PDB entry 5U0L | X-ray diffraction, 2.29 A resolution | chains A and B

Chain A (and B):
Protein: N-succinylglutamate 5-semialdehyde dehydrogenase
Organism: Marinobacter hydrocarbonoclasticus (strain ATCC 700491 / DSM 11845 / VT8)
Notes: EC 1.2.1.71; chain B of this document is another copy of the same molecule, construct and numbering; everything in this record applies to it too
UniProtKB: A1U5W8 (ASTD_MARHV); residues 2-491 here = UniProt positions 2-491
Chain sequence (497 residues; numbered -5 to 491; the number before each row is that of its first residue; numbers below 1 keep their minus sign (Met-5 is residue -5)):
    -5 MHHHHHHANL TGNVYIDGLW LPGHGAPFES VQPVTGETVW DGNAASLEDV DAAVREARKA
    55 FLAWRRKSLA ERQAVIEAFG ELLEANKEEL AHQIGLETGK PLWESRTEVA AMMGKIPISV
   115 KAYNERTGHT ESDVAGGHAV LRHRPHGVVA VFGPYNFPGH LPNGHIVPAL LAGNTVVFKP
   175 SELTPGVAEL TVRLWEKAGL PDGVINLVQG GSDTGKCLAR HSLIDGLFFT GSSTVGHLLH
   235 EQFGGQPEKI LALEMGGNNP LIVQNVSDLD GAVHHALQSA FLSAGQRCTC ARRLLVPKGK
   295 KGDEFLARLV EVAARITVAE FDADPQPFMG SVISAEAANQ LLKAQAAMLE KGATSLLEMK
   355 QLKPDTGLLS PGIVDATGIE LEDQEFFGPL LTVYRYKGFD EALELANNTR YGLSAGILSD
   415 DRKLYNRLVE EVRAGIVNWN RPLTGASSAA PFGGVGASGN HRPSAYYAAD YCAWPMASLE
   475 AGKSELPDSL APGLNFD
Not modelled in the structure: -5 to 2, 491 (chain B: -5 to 3, 491)
Construct notes: initiating methionine (-5); expression tag (-4 to 1)
Small-molecule neighbours: decanal (8YP): Lys109, His154, Leu155, Gly158, His159, Thr224, Glu248, Phe446, Ser458, Ala459
Swiss-Prot annotation at these positions:
  - active site: Glu248, Cys282
  - binding site (NAD(+)): Gly225 to Gly230
What the authors report for this chain:
  - catalytic residues: Glu248, Cys282 (proposed by the authors, not directly observed)
  - binding site for 1,2-ethanediol: Cys282, Thr438
  - binding site for decanal: Ser458
  - specificity-determining residues: His154, Leu155, Ser175, Ser458, Ala459 (proposed by the authors, not directly observed)

Chain A / chain B interface:
Pairs across the interface (203):
  Arg59(A) - Glu424(B)  hydrogen bond (side chain-backbone)
  Arg59(A) - Arg427(B)
  Arg60(A) - Glu424(B)  salt bridge
  Arg60(A) - Glu425(B)  salt bridge
  Trp97(A) - Ala485(B)  hydrophobic
  Trp97(A) - Pro486(B)
  Arg120(A) - Arg120(B)  hydrogen bond (backbone-side chain)
  Arg120(A) - Tyr461(B)  hydrogen bond (backbone-side chain)
  Arg120(A) - Asp464(B)  salt bridge
  Val128(A) - Ser441(B)
  Gly130(A) - Arg435(B)  hydrogen bond (backbone-side chain)
  Leu135(A) - Pro445(B)
  Leu135(A) - Tyr461(B)
  Arg136(A) - Tyr419(B)  hydrogen bond
  Arg136(A) - Val423(B)
  His137(A) - Tyr461(B)  hydrogen bond
  Arg138(A) - Val423(B)  hydrogen bond (side chain-backbone)
  His140(A) - His455(B)  hydrogen bond
  His231(A) - Gly239(B)
  His231(A) - Pro241(B)
  His231(A) - Glu242(B)  salt bridge
  His234(A) - Phe237(B)  hydrogen bond (side chain-backbone)
  His234(A) - Gly238(B)
  His234(A) - Gly239(B)  hydrogen bond (side chain-backbone)
  His234(A) - Gln240(B)
  His234(A) - Pro241(B)
  Glu235(A) - Gly238(B)
  Glu235(A) - Gly239(B)
  Phe237(A) - His234(B)
  Gly238(A) - His234(B)
  Gly238(A) - Glu235(B)
  Gly239(A) - His231(B)
  Gly239(A) - His234(B)  hydrogen bond (backbone-side chain)
  Gly239(A) - Glu235(B)
  Gln240(A) - His234(B)
  Pro241(A) - His231(B)
  Pro241(A) - His234(B)
  Pro241(A) - Gly453(B)
  Pro241(A) - Asn454(B)
  Pro241(A) - His455(B)
  Glu242(A) - His231(B)  salt bridge
  Glu242(A) - Gly450(B)
  Glu242(A) - Ala451(B)
  Glu242(A) - His455(B)  hydrogen bond (backbone-side chain)
  Ile244(A) - His455(B)
  Val260(A) - Lys477(B)
  Ser261(A) - Lys477(B)  hydrogen bond
  Asp262(A) - Lys477(B)
  Asp262(A) - Ser478(B)
  Asp262(A) - Glu479(B)
  Asp264(A) - Leu480(B)
  Asp264(A) - Phe490(B)
  Gly265(A) - Ser478(B)
  Gly265(A) - Glu479(B)
  Gly265(A) - Leu480(B)
  Ala266(A) - Ser478(B)
  His268(A) - Leu480(B)
  His268(A) - Pro481(B)
  His268(A) - Leu484(B)
  His268(A) - Leu488(B)
  His268(A) - Phe490(B)
  His269(A) - Ser478(B)
  His269(A) - Glu479(B)  hydrogen bond (side chain-backbone)
  Gln272(A) - Leu488(B)
  Arg302(A) - Phe490(B)  hydrogen bond (side chain-backbone)
  Val306(A) - Asn489(B)
  Val306(A) - Phe490(B)  hydrophobic
  Arg309(A) - Gly487(B)
  Arg309(A) - Asn489(B)
  Arg309(A) - Phe490(B)
  Ile310(A) - Gly487(B)
  Thr311(A) - Gly487(B)
  Gln320(A) - Pro486(B)
  Phe322(A) - Pro486(B)  hydrogen bond (backbone-backbone)
  Phe322(A) - Gly487(B)
  Phe322(A) - Leu488(B)  hydrophobic
  Leu412(A) - Ser478(B)
  Asp414(A) - Lys477(B)  salt bridge
  Tyr419(A) - Arg136(B)  hydrogen bond
  Tyr419(A) - Ser472(B)  hydrogen bond
  Tyr419(A) - Glu474(B)  hydrogen bond
  Val423(A) - Arg136(B)
  Val423(A) - Arg138(B)  hydrogen bond (backbone-side chain)
  Val423(A) - Met470(B)
  Glu424(A) - Arg59(B)  hydrogen bond (backbone-side chain)
  Glu424(A) - Arg60(B)  salt bridge
  Glu424(A) - Arg138(B)
  Glu425(A) - Arg60(B)  salt bridge
  Val426(A) - Met470(B)
  Arg427(A) - Arg59(B)
  Ala428(A) - Trp468(B)
  Ala428(A) - Met470(B)
  Gly429(A) - Pro469(B)
  Gly429(A) - Met470(B)
  Gly429(A) - Ala471(B)  hydrogen bond (backbone-backbone)
  Ile430(A) - Ala471(B)
  Val431(A) - Met470(B)  hydrophobic
  Val431(A) - Ala471(B)  hydrogen bond (backbone-backbone)
  Val431(A) - Ser472(B)  hydrogen bond (backbone-side chain)
  Asn432(A) - Ser472(B)
  Asn432(A) - Leu473(B)  hydrogen bond (side chain-backbone)
  Trp433(A) - Leu473(B)  hydrogen bond (backbone-backbone)
  Trp433(A) - Glu474(B)
  Trp433(A) - Ala475(B)  hydrogen bond (backbone-backbone)
  Trp433(A) - Gly476(B)
  Asn434(A) - Ala475(B)
  Asn434(A) - Gly476(B)  hydrogen bond (side chain-backbone)
  Asn434(A) - Lys477(B)
  Asn434(A) - Ser478(B)  hydrogen bond
  Arg435(A) - Gly130(B)  hydrogen bond (side chain-backbone)
  Arg435(A) - Leu473(B)
  Arg435(A) - Glu474(B)
  Arg435(A) - Ala475(B)
  Gly439(A) - Leu473(B)
  Ala440(A) - Leu473(B)  hydrophobic
  Ser441(A) - Val128(B)
  Ala444(A) - Ala471(B)  hydrophobic
  Pro445(A) - Leu135(B)
  Pro445(A) - Pro469(B)  hydrophobic
  Pro445(A) - Ala471(B)
  Val449(A) - Trp468(B)  hydrophobic
  Gly450(A) - Glu242(B)
  Ala451(A) - Glu242(B)
  Gly453(A) - Pro241(B)
  Asn454(A) - Pro241(B)
  Asn454(A) - Arg456(B)  hydrogen bond (backbone-side chain)
  His455(A) - His140(B)
  His455(A) - Pro241(B)
  His455(A) - Glu242(B)  hydrogen bond (side chain-backbone)
  His455(A) - Ile244(B)
  His455(A) - Arg456(B)  hydrogen bond (backbone-side chain)
  Arg456(A) - Asn454(B)  hydrogen bond (side chain-backbone)
  Arg456(A) - His455(B)  hydrogen bond (side chain-backbone)
  Arg456(A) - Arg456(B)
  Pro457(A) - Pro469(B)  hydrophobic
  Tyr461(A) - Arg120(B)  hydrogen bond (side chain-backbone)
  Tyr461(A) - His137(B)  hydrogen bond
  Tyr461(A) - Pro469(B)  hydrophobic
  Asp464(A) - Arg120(B)  salt bridge
  Trp468(A) - Ala428(B)
  Trp468(A) - Val449(B)  hydrophobic
  Pro469(A) - Gly429(B)
  Pro469(A) - Pro445(B)  hydrophobic
  Pro469(A) - Pro457(B)  hydrophobic
  Pro469(A) - Tyr461(B)  hydrophobic
  Met470(A) - Val423(B)  hydrophobic
  Met470(A) - Ala428(B)
  Met470(A) - Gly429(B)
  Met470(A) - Val431(B)  hydrophobic
  Ala471(A) - Gly429(B)  hydrogen bond (backbone-backbone)
  Ala471(A) - Ile430(B)
  Ala471(A) - Val431(B)  hydrogen bond (backbone-backbone)
  Ala471(A) - Ala444(B)  hydrophobic
  Ala471(A) - Pro445(B)
  Ser472(A) - Tyr419(B)  hydrogen bond
  Ser472(A) - Val431(B)  hydrogen bond (side chain-backbone)
  Ser472(A) - Asn432(B)
  Leu473(A) - Asn432(B)  hydrogen bond (backbone-side chain)
  Leu473(A) - Trp433(B)  hydrogen bond (backbone-backbone)
  Leu473(A) - Arg435(B)
  Leu473(A) - Gly439(B)
  Leu473(A) - Ala440(B)
  Glu474(A) - Tyr419(B)  hydrogen bond
  Glu474(A) - Trp433(B)
  Ala475(A) - Trp433(B)  hydrogen bond (backbone-backbone)
  Ala475(A) - Asn434(B)
  Ala475(A) - Arg435(B)
  Gly476(A) - Trp433(B)
  Gly476(A) - Asn434(B)  hydrogen bond (backbone-side chain)
  Lys477(A) - Val260(B)
  Lys477(A) - Ser261(B)  hydrogen bond
  Lys477(A) - Asp262(B)
  Lys477(A) - Asp414(B)  salt bridge
  Lys477(A) - Asn434(B)
  Ser478(A) - Asp262(B)
  Ser478(A) - Gly265(B)
  Ser478(A) - Ala266(B)
  Ser478(A) - His269(B)
  Ser478(A) - Leu412(B)
  Ser478(A) - Asn434(B)  hydrogen bond
  Glu479(A) - Asp262(B)
  Glu479(A) - Gly265(B)
  Glu479(A) - His269(B)
  Leu480(A) - Asp264(B)
  Leu480(A) - Gly265(B)
  Leu480(A) - His268(B)
  Pro481(A) - His268(B)
  Leu484(A) - His268(B)
  Pro486(A) - Gln320(B)
  Pro486(A) - Pro321(B)
  Pro486(A) - Phe322(B)  hydrogen bond (backbone-backbone)
  Gly487(A) - Arg309(B)
  Gly487(A) - Ile310(B)
  Gly487(A) - Thr311(B)
  Gly487(A) - Phe322(B)
  Leu488(A) - Ile310(B)  hydrophobic
  Leu488(A) - Phe322(B)  hydrophobic
  Asn489(A) - Val306(B)
  Asn489(A) - Arg309(B)  hydrogen bond (backbone-side chain)
  Phe490(A) - Asp264(B)
  Phe490(A) - Arg302(B)  hydrogen bond (backbone-side chain)
  Phe490(A) - Val306(B)  hydrophobic
  Phe490(A) - Arg309(B)
Interface residues without a listed pair, chain A (97 interface residues in all): Gly131, Lys243, Leu247, Met249, Val267, Pro321, Ser413, Arg416, Ala485
Interface residues without a listed pair, chain B (94 interface residues in all): Trp97, Lys243, Gln272, Ser413, Arg416, Val426, Gly447

In short:
The interface between chain A and chain B involves 97 residues on one side and 94 on the other, with 51
hydrogen bonds and 10 salt bridges. Polar contacts include Arg60(A)-Glu424(B), Arg60(A)-Glu425(B) and
Arg120(A)-Asp464(B). Ligands of chain A: decanal. The paper reports catalytic residues Glu248(A) and
Cys282(A); a binding site for 1,2-ethanediol at Cys282(A) and Thr438(A).
Chain A and chain B are both N-succinylglutamate 5-semialdehyde dehydrogenase (Marinobacter
hydrocarbonoclasticus (strain ATCC 700491 / DSM 11845 / VT8)); the structure, X-ray crystal structure of fatty
aldehyde dehydrogenase enzymes from Marinobacter aquaeolei VT8 complexed with a substrate, was determined by
X-ray diffraction, deposited together with 5U0M.
